PDB entry 4EIE | X-ray diffraction, 1.03 A resolution | chain A

# Chain A
Protein: Cytochrome c6
Source organism: Synechococcus sp
UniProtKB: Q8KX15 (Q8KX15_SYNP2); residues 1-87 here correspond to UniProt positions 29-115 (UniProt number = residue number + 28)
Chain sequence (87 residues; numbered 1 to 87; the number before each row is that of its first residue):
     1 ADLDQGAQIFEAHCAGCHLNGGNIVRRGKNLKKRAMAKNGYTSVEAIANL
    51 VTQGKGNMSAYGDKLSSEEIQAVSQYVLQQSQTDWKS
Not modelled in the structure: 1-3, 86-87
Glycans and other covalent adducts: heme c (HEC) linked to C14, C17
Bound ions: Na+ site 1: Q8, E11; heme c Fe: H18, M58; Na+ site 2 near V25 (its only coordinating residue here); Na+ site 3 near D63 (its only coordinating residue here)
Residues lining bound ligands: heme c (HEC): F10, H13, H18, N23, V25, R26, K29, N30, L31, A35, M36, N39, Y41, I47, L50, V51, K55, G56, N57, M58, Y61, L65, V73, V77

# In short
Covalently linked heme c: at C14. Q8 and E11 form the Na+ site 1. H18 and M58 coordinate a heme c Fe ion.
Chain A is Cytochrome c6 (Synechococcus sp); the structure, Crystal structure of cytochrome c6C from
Synechococcus sp. PCC 7002, was determined by X-ray diffraction, deposited together with 4EIC, 4EID and 4EIF.
